7QT0 - chains C and J of the 12 polymer chains in the assembly; structure by X-ray diffraction, 2.07 A resolution.

[Chain C]
Name: Antibody heavy chain
Organism: Mus musculus
Notes: antibody fragment or engineered binder
Sequence (225 residues; row label = number of the first residue in the row):
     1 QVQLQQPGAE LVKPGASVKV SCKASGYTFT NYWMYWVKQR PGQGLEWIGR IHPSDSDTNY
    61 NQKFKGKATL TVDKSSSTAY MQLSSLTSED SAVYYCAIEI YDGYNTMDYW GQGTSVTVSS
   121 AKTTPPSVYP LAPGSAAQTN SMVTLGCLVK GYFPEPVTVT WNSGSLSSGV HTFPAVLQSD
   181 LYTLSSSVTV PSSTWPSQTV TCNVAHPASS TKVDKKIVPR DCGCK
Not modelled in the structure: 137-139, 220-225
Disulfide bonds: Cys22-Cys96, Cys147-Cys202
Ligand contacts: FD0 (2-[2-[2-[2-[[5-oxidanylidene-5-[2-[4-[phenyl(propanoyl)amino]piperidin-1-yl]ethylamino]pentanoyl]amino]ethanoylamino]ethanoylamino]ethanoylamino]ethanoic acid): Tyr35, Val37, Trp47, Ala97, Ile98, Glu99, Tyr101, Thr106, Asp108, Trp110

[Chain J]
Name: Antibody light chain
Organism: Mus musculus
Notes: antibody fragment or engineered binder
Sequence (214 residues; numbered 1 to 214; the number before each row is that of its first residue):
     1 DIVMTQSQKF MSTSVGDRVS VTCKASQNVG TNVAWYQQKP GQSPKALIYS ASYRYSGVPD
    61 RFTGSGSGTD FTLTISNVQS EDLAEYFCQQ YNNYPLTFGA GTKLELKRAD AAPTVSIFPP
   121 SSEQLTSGGA SVVCFLNNFY PKDINVKWKI DGSERQNGVL NSWTDQDSKD STYSMSSTLT
   181 LTKDEYERHN SYTCEATHKT STSPIVKSFN RNEC
Not modelled in the structure: 213-214
Disulfide bonds: Cys23-Cys88, Cys134-Cys194
Ligand contacts: FD0 (2-[2-[2-[2-[[5-oxidanylidene-5-[2-[4-[phenyl(propanoyl)amino]piperidin-1-yl]ethylamino]pentanoyl]amino]ethanoylamino]ethanoylamino]ethanoylamino]ethanoic acid): Tyr36, Ala46, Tyr49, Tyr55, Gln89, Tyr91, Leu96, Phe98

[Interface between chain C and chain J]
Residue-residue contacts (10):
  Ser141(C) - Arg54(J)
  Ser141(C) - Tyr55(J)
  Ser141(C) - Gly57(J)  hydrogen bond (backbone-backbone)
  Ser141(C) - Val58(J)  hydrogen bond (side chain-backbone)
  Met142(C) - Gly57(J)
  Met142(C) - Val58(J)
  Met142(C) - Asp60(J)
  Pro191(C) - Gly57(J)
  Ser192(C) - Ser56(J)
  Ser193(C) - Ser56(J)  hydrogen bond (backbone-side chain)
Interface residues without a listed pair, chain C (6 interface residues in all): Asn140
Interface residues without a listed pair, chain J (7 interface residues in all): Pro59

[In short]
Chain C and chain J form an interface of 6 and 7 residues respectively; the contacts include 3 hydrogen bonds.
Polar contacts include Ser141(C)-Val58(J), Ser193(C)-Ser56(J) and Ser141(C)-Gly57(J). Chain C binds compound
FD0. Chain J binds compound FD0.
Chain C is Antibody heavy chain and chain J is Antibody light chain, both from Mus musculus; the structure,
Antibody FenAb136 - fentanyl complex, was determined by X-ray diffraction together with 7QT2, 7QT3 and 7QT4
from the same study.
